PDB entry 6W6B | X-ray diffraction, 1.40 A resolution | chain A

# Chain A
Name: SaFakA-Cterminus domain
From: Staphylococcus aureus
Notes: fragment: C-terminus domain of Safaka (residues 328-548) only in this structure
UniProt: A0A2S6DS72 (A0A2S6DS72_STAAU); residue numbers follow UniProt; this construct covers 328-548
Sequence (241 residues; numbered 308 to 548; the number before each row is that of its first residue):
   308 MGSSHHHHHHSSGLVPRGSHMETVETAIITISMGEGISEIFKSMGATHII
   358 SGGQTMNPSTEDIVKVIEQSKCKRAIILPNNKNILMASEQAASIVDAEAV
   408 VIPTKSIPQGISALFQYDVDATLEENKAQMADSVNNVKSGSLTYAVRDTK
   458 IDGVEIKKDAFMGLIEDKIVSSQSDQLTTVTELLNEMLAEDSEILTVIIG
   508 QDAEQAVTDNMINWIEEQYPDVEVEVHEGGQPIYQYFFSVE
Not modelled in the structure: 308-315
Differences from the reference sequence: initiating methionine (308); expression tag (309-327)
Reported in the primary citation:
  - mutagenesis - E548R (1.25 +/- 0.12 uM): decreased binding to FakB1

# Summary
From the paper: E548R reduces binding to FakB1.
Chain A is SaFakA-Cterminus domain (Staphylococcus aureus); the structure, The X-ray crystal structure of the
C-terminus domain of Staphylococcus aureus Fatty Acid Kinase A (FakA ..., was determined by X-ray diffraction,
deposited together with 7UQ1, 7RM7, 7RZK and 7SNB.
